Entry 1X9F (X-ray diffraction, 2.60 A resolution); this record covers chains E and K of the 12 polymer chains in the assembly.

[Chain E]
Protein: Globin IV, extracellular
Organism: Lumbricus terrestris
UniProt: P13579 (GLB4_LUMTE); residues 1-151 here = UniProt positions 1-151
Chain sequence (151 residues; each row starts with the number of its first residue):
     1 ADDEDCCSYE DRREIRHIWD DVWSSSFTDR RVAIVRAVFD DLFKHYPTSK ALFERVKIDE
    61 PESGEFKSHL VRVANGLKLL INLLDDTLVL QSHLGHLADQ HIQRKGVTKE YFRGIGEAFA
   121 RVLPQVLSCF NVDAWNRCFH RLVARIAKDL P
Not modelled in the structure: 1-4
Disulfide bonds: Cys7-Cys138
Sequence notes: conflict Lys78 (Asp in P13579)
Ion coordination: heme Fe: His101 (together with carbon monoxide)
Small-molecule neighbours:
  - carbon monoxide (CMO): Phe39, Phe53, His69, Val73, His101
  - heme (HEM): Leu42, Ser49, Leu52, Phe53, Arg55, Val56, His69, Arg72, Val73, Gly76, Leu77, Leu80, Leu97, Gln100, His101, Arg104, Val107, Tyr111, Phe112, Ile115, Phe139, Val143
Swiss-Prot annotation at these positions:
  - binding site (heme b): His101

[Chain K]
Protein: Globin III, extracellular
Organism: Lumbricus terrestris
UniProt: P11069 (GLB3_LUMTE); residues 1-153 here correspond to UniProt positions 18-170 (UniProt number = residue number + 17)
Chain sequence (153 residues; row label = number of the first residue in the row):
     1 DEHEHCCSEE DHRIVQKQWD ILWRDTESSK IKIGFGRLLL TKLAKDIPEV NDLFKRVDIE
    61 HAEGPKFSAH ALRILNGLDL AINLLDDPPA LDAALDHLAH QHEVREGVQK AHFKKFGEIL
   121 ATGLPQVLDD YDALAWKSCL KGILTKISSR LNA
Not modelled in the structure: 1-2, 152-153
Disulfide bonds: Cys7-Cys139
Sequence notes: conflict Glu49 (Asp66 in P11069)
Ion coordination: heme Fe: His102 (together with carbon monoxide)
Small-molecule neighbours:
  - carbon monoxide (CMO): Leu40, Phe54, His70, Ile74
  - heme (HEM): Leu43, Leu53, Phe54, Arg56, Val57, His70, Arg73, Ile74, Gly77, Leu78, Leu98, Gln101, His102, Arg105, Val108, His112, Phe113, Phe116, Leu144, Ile147
Swiss-Prot annotation at these positions:
  - binding site (heme b): His102

[Interface between chain E and chain K]
Pairs across the interface (22; chain E residue first):
  Cys6(E) - His5(K)
  Cys6(E) - Cys6(K)  disulfide
  Ser8(E) - His5(K)
  Ser8(E) - Ser8(K)
  Ser8(E) - Asp11(K)
  Tyr9(E) - Glu10(K)
  Tyr9(E) - Asp11(K)  hydrogen bond (backbone-side chain)
  Tyr9(E) - Ile14(K)
  Tyr9(E) - Asp132(K)
  Glu10(E) - Ser8(K)  hydrogen bond
  Glu10(E) - Glu9(K)
  Glu10(E) - Glu10(K)  hydrogen bond (side chain-backbone)
  Asp11(E) - His5(K)
  Arg12(E) - Asp132(K)  salt bridge
  Arg12(E) - Leu134(K)
  Arg13(E) - Glu10(K)  salt bridge
  Thr87(E) - Tyr131(K)  hydrogen bond (side chain-backbone)
  Thr87(E) - Asp132(K)
  Thr87(E) - Ala133(K)  hydrogen bond (side chain-backbone)
  Leu88(E) - Pro125(K)  hydrophobic
  Arg137(E) - His5(K)  hydrogen bond
  Arg141(E) - Leu134(K)
Also at the interface, not in a pair above, chain E (15 interface residues in all): Asp5, Cys7, Leu90, Gln91
Also at the interface, not in a pair above, chain K (15 interface residues in all): His3, Ala135, Lys137
Cross-chain cystine bridges: Cys6(E)-Cys6(K)

[Overview]
The chain E/chain K interface involves 15 residues from each chain, with 1 disulfide bond, 6 hydrogen bonds
and 2 salt bridges. Among the polar pairs are Arg12(E)-Asp132(K), Arg13(E)-Glu10(K) and Tyr9(E)-Asp11(K).
Bound to chain E: heme and carbon monoxide.
Chain E is Globin IV, extracellular and chain K is Globin III, extracellular, both from Lumbricus terrestris;
the structure, Hemoglobin Dodecamer from Lumbricus Erythrocruorin, was determined by X-ray diffraction.
